PDB entry 4MQ9 | X-ray diffraction, 3.35 A resolution | chains C and D of the 7 polymer chains in the assembly

== Chain C ==
Protein: DNA-directed RNA polymerase subunit beta
Organism: Thermus thermophilus
Notes: EC 2.7.7.6; fragment: rpob
UniProtKB: Q8RQE9 (RPOB_THET8); residues 1-1119 here = UniProt positions 1-1119
Amino-acid sequence (1119 residues; row label = number of the first residue in the row):
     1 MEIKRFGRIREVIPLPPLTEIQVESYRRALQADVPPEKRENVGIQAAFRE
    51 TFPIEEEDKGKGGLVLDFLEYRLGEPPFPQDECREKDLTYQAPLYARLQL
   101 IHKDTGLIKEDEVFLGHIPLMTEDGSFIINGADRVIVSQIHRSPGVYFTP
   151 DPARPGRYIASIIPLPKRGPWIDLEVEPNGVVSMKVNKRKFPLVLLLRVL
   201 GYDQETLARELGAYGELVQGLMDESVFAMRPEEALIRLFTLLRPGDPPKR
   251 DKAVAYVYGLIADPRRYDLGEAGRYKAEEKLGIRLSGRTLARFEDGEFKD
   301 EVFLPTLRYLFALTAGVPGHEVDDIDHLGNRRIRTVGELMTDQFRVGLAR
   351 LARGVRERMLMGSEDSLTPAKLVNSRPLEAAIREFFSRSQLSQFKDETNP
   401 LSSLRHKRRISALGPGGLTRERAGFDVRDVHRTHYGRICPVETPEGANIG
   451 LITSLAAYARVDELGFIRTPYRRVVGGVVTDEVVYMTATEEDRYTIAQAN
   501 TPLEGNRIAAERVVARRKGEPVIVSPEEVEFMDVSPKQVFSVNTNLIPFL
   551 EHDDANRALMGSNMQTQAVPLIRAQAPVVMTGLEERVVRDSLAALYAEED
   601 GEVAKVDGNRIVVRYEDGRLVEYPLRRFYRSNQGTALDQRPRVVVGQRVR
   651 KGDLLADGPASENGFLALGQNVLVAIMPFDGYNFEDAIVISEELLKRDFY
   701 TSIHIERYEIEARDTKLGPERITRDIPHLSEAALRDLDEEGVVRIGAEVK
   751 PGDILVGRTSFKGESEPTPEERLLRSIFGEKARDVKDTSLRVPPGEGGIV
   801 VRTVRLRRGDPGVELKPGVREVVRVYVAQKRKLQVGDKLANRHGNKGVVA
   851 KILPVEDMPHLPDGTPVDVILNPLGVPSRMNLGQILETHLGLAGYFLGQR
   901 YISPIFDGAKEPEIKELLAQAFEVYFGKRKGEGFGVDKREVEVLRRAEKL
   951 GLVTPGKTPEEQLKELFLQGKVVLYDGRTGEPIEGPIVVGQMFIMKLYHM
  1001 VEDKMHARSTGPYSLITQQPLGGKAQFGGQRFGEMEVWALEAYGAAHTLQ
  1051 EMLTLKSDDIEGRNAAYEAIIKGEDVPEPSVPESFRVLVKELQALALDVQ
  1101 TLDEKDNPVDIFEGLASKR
Unresolved in the structure: 55-65, 292-299

== Chain D ==
Protein: DNA-directed RNA polymerase subunit beta'
Organism: Thermus thermophilus
Notes: EC 2.7.7.6; fragment: rpoc
UniProtKB: Q8RQE8 (RPOC_THET8); residues 1-1524 here = UniProt positions 1-1524
Amino-acid sequence (1524 residues; each row starts with the number of its first residue):
     1 MKKEVRKVRIALASPEKIRSWSYGEVEKPETINYRTLKPERDGLFDERIF
    51 GPIKDYECACGKYKRQRFEGKVCERCGVEVTKSIVRRYRMGHIELATPAA
   101 HIWFVKDVPSKIGTLLDLSATELEQVLYFSKYIVLDPKGAILNGVPVEKR
   151 QLLTDEEYRELRYGKQETYPLPPGVDALVKDGEEVVKGQELAPGVVSRLD
   201 GVALYRFPRRVRVEYVKKERAGLRLPLAAWVEKEAYKPGEILAELPEPYL
   251 FRAEEEGVVELKELEEGAFLVLRREDEPVATYFLPVGMTPLVVHGEIVEK
   301 GQPLAEAKGLLRMPRQVRAAQVEAEEEGETVYLTLFLEWTEPKDYRVQPH
   351 MNVVVPEGARVEAGDKIVAAIDPEEEVIAEAEGVVHLHEPASILVVKARV
   401 YPFEDDVEVSTGDRVAPGDVLADGGKVKSDVYGRVEVDLVRNVVRVVESY
   451 DIDARMGAEAIQQLLKELDLEALEKELLEEMKHPSRARRAKARKRLEVVR
   501 AFLDSGNRPEWMILEAVPVLPPDLRPMVQVDGGRFATSDLNDLYRRLINR
   551 NNRLKKLLAQGAPEIIIRNEKRMLQEAVDALLDNGRRGAPVTNPGSDRPL
   601 RSLTDILSGKQGRFRQNLLGKRVDYSGRSVIVVGPQLKLHQCGLPKRMAL
   651 ELFKPFLLKKMEEKGIAPNVKAARRMLERQRDIKDEVWDALEEVIHGKVV
   701 LLNRAPTLHRLGIQAFQPVLVEGQSIQLHPLVCEAFNADFDGDQMAVHVP
   751 LSSFAQAEARIQMLSAHNLLSPASGEPLAKPSRDIILGLYYITQVRKEKK
   801 GAGLEFATPEEALAAHERGEVALNAPIKVAGRETSVGRLKYVFANPDEAL
   851 LAVAHGIVDLQDVVTVRYMGKRLETSPGRILFARIVAEAVEDEKVAWELI
   901 QLDVPQEKNSLKDLVYQAFLRLGMEKTARLLDALKYYGFTFSTTSGITIG
   951 IDDAVIPEEKKQYLEEADRKLLQIEQAYEMGFLTDRERYDQILQLWTETT
  1001 EKVTQAVFKNFEENYPFNPLYVMAQSGARGNPQQIRQLCGLRGLMQKPSG
  1051 ETFEVPVRSSFREGLTVLEYFISSHGARKGGADTALRTADSGYLTRKLVD
  1101 VTHEIVVREADCGTTNYISVPLFQPDEVTRSLRLRKRADIEAGLYGRVLA
  1151 REVEVLGVRLEEGRYLSMDDVHLLIKAAEAGEIQEVPVRSPLTCQTRYGV
  1201 CQKCYGYDLSMARPVSIGEAVGIVAAQSIGEPGTQLTMRTFHTGGVAGAA
  1251 DITQGLPRVIELFEARRPKAKAVISEIDGVVRIEETEEKLSVFVESEGFS
  1301 KEYKLPKEARLLVKDGDYVEAGQPLTRGAIDPHQLLEAKGPEAVERYLVE
  1351 EIQKVYRAQGVKLHDKHIEIVVRQMMKYVEVTDPGDSRLLEGQVLEKWDV
  1401 EALNERLIAEGKTPVAWKPLLMGVTKSALSTKSWLSAASFQNTTHVLTEA
  1451 AIAGKKDELIGLKENVILGRLIPAGTGSDFVRFTQVVDQKTLKAIEEARK
  1501 EAVEAKERPAARRGVKREQPGKQA
Unresolved in the structure: 1, 216-338, 1241-1250, 1500-1524

== Interface between chain C and chain D ==
Pairs across the interface (388):
  Phe425(C) with Leu1086(D), hydrophobic
  Arg428(C) with Arg1078(D), hydrogen bond (backbone-side chain)
  Asp429(C) with Pro1048(D); Arg1078(D); Lys1079(D)
  Val430(C) with Ser1074(D); His1075(D), hydrogen bond (backbone-side chain); Arg1078(D)
  His431(C) with Phe1071(D)
  Arg432(C) with Phe1071(D)
  His434(C) with Phe1071(D)
  Tyr435(C) with Phe1071(D)
  Cys439(C) with Arg1078(D)
  Pro440(C) with Phe1071(D), hydrophobic; Ser1074(D); Arg1078(D)
  Val441(C) with Tyr1070(D), hydrophobic
  Thr443(C) with Arg1078(D)
  Glu445(C) with Ala1085(D)
  Gly446(C) with Ala1085(D)
  Ile449(C) with Gly1081(D); Ala1082(D); Ala1085(D), hydrophobic
  Gly450(C) with Arg1078(D)
  Thr453(C) with Arg1078(D)
  Gln498(C) with Val1067(D); Leu1068(D)
  Asn500(C) with Val1067(D)
  Arg516(C) with Leu1068(D)
  Glu520(C) with Lys1047(D), salt bridge; Phe1053(D)
  Pro521(C) with Phe1053(D); Val1055(D), hydrophobic; Leu1068(D), hydrophobic; Ile1072(D), hydrophobic
  Val539(C) with Val1067(D), hydrophobic; Phe1071(D), hydrophobic
  Phe540(C) with Tyr1070(D), hydrophobic
  Leu550(C) with Tyr1070(D)
  Glu551(C) with Gly1064(D); Leu1065(D), hydrogen bond (backbone-backbone)
  His552(C) with Phe1061(D), hydrogen bond (side chain-backbone); Arg1062(D), hydrogen bond (side chain-backbone); Glu1063(D); Gly1064(D)
  Asp553(C) with Phe1061(D); Tyr1070(D), hydrogen bond (backbone-side chain)
  Asp554(C) with Arg1042(D), salt bridge; Phe1061(D); Tyr1070(D)
  Ala555(C) with Tyr1070(D); Ala1077(D), hydrophobic
  Asn556(C) with Ala1077(D)
  Ala558(C) with Tyr1070(D)
  Ile676(C) with Ile947(D); Thr948(D), hydrogen bond (backbone-side chain)
  Met677(C) with Thr943(D); Ile947(D)
  Pro678(C) with Asp784(D); Ser942(D); Thr943(D); Ile947(D)
  Phe679(C) with Thr943(D)
  Asp680(C) with Pro635(D); Phe939(D); Thr940(D); Thr943(D), hydrogen bond (backbone-side chain)
  Gly681(C) with Val633(D); Pro635(D); Phe939(D)
  Tyr682(C) with Val633(D); Pro635(D), hydrophobic
  Asn683(C) with Asp784(D)
  Phe684(C) with Val633(D), hydrophobic; Pro730(D), hydrophobic; Cys733(D), hydrophobic; Phe740(D); Arg783(D); Phe939(D), hydrophobic
  Glu685(C) with Phe740(D), hydrogen bond (backbone-backbone); Arg783(D), salt bridge
  Ala687(C) with Val633(D), hydrophobic; Phe740(D)
  Arg713(C) with Asp531(D), salt bridge
  Lys716(C) with Leu37(D)
  Ala733(C) with Arg679(D)
  Glu748(C) with Arg681(D)
  Lys750(C) with Arg681(D)
  Pro751(C) with Arg679(D); Gln680(D)
  Asp753(C) with Arg679(D), salt bridge; Arg681(D), salt bridge
  Pro769(C) with Arg65(D)
  Glu770(C) with Arg65(D), salt bridge
  Gln834(C) with Gln724(D), hydrogen bond
  Val835(C) with Val632(D), hydrophobic; Ser725(D), hydrogen bond (backbone-side chain)
  Gly836(C) with Val630(D); Val632(D); Ser725(D)
  Lys838(C) with Asp741(D)
  Lys846(C) with Asp741(D), salt bridge
  Gly847(C) with Phe740(D); Asp741(D)
  Val848(C) with Ile631(D); Val632(D), hydrophobic; Phe740(D), hydrogen bond (backbone-backbone); Gly742(D)
  Val849(C) with Val632(D)
  Ala850(C) with Val632(D), hydrophobic; Val633(D), hydrophobic
  Asn872(C) with Asp784(D), hydrogen bond
  Pro873(C) with Ile947(D); Ile949(D), hydrophobic
  Leu874(C) with Arg783(D); Asp784(D); Leu787(D), hydrophobic; Met1023(D), hydrophobic; Arg1029(D), hydrogen bond (backbone-side chain)
  Pro877(C) with Leu1020(D), hydrophobic; Met1023(D), hydrophobic; Arg1029(D); Gln1034(D)
  Ser878(C) with Arg1029(D), hydrogen bond; Gln1034(D)
  Arg879(C) with Arg1029(D)
  Met880(C) with Gln1034(D); Gln1037(D); Phe1061(D), hydrophobic
  Ile885(C) with Ile949(D); Gly950(D); Ile951(D)
  Leu886(C) with Ile951(D), hydrophobic
  His889(C) with Gly950(D); Ile951(D), hydrogen bond (side chain-backbone)
  Phe906(C) with Leu1065(D); Thr1066(D); Val1067(D); Tyr1070(D), hydrophobic
  Glu911(C) with Ile951(D); Arg1062(D), salt bridge
  Lys915(C) with Asp952(D), salt bridge
  Arg946(C) with Tyr791(D); Arg796(D); Asp859(D), salt bridge; Gln861(D)
  Lys949(C) with Arg796(D); Glu798(D); Asp859(D), salt bridge; Asp862(D), salt bridge
  Leu950(C) with Phe1017(D), hydrophobic
  Gly951(C) with Tyr1015(D)
  Gln969(C) with Asp952(D)
  Lys971(C) with Thr948(D); Asp953(D), salt bridge
  Ile983(C) with Thr943(D); Thr944(D); Gly946(D)
  Glu984(C) with Thr944(D), hydrogen bond (backbone-backbone); Ser945(D); Gly946(D), hydrogen bond (backbone-backbone)
  Pro986(C) with Gly946(D); Thr948(D)
  Ile987(C) with Gly946(D); Thr948(D)
  Val988(C) with Thr948(D), hydrogen bond (backbone-side chain); Ile949(D); Gly950(D)
  Val1001(C) with Gln724(D); Ser725(D)
  Glu1002(C) with Gln724(D)
  Lys1004(C) with Arg628(D); Ser629(D); Val630(D); Gln744(D)
  Met1005(C) with Arg628(D); Ser629(D); Met648(D), hydrophobic; Gln724(D)
  His1006(C) with Gly627(D); Arg628(D), hydrogen bond (backbone-backbone); Met648(D)
  Ala1007(C) with Ser626(D); Met648(D); Glu651(D)
  Arg1008(C) with Asp624(D), salt bridge; Tyr625(D); Ser626(D), hydrogen bond (backbone-backbone); Glu651(D); Leu652(D)
  Ser1009(C) with Asp624(D); Tyr625(D); Glu651(D), hydrogen bond; Pro655(D)
  Tyr1013(C) with Asp624(D), hydrogen bond
  Ile1016(C) with Arg87(D), hydrogen bond (backbone-side chain); Leu524(D); Pro526(D)
  Gln1018(C) with Arg87(D)
  Gln1019(C) with Lys621(D); Arg622(D)
  Pro1020(C) with Arg622(D); Asp624(D)
  Phe1027(C) with Arg628(D)
  Gly1028(C) with Arg622(D)
  Gly1029(C) with Arg622(D), hydrogen bond (backbone-side chain); Val623(D); Ser626(D)
  Gln1030(C) with Arg622(D); Val623(D), hydrogen bond (backbone-backbone); Ser626(D), hydrogen bond (backbone-side chain); Gly627(D); Arg628(D), hydrogen bond; Ala746(D); His748(D)
  Arg1031(C) with Leu619(D); Gly620(D), hydrogen bond (side chain-backbone); Arg622(D)
  Phe1032(C) with Gly620(D); Lys621(D), hydrogen bond (backbone-backbone); Val623(D), hydrophobic; His748(D)
  Gly1033(C) with Leu619(D)
  Glu1034(C) with Leu618(D), hydrogen bond (backbone-backbone); Arg1096(D), salt bridge
  Met1035(C) with Pro706(D), hydrophobic; Thr707(D); Ser1091(D)
  Glu1036(C) with Asn703(D); Thr707(D), hydrogen bond; Ile713(D)
  Trp1038(C) with Arg1096(D); Val1099(D); Ile1223(D); Gln1227(D), hydrogen bond (backbone-side chain)
  Ala1039(C) with Thr707(D); Arg710(D); Ile713(D), hydrophobic; Gln1227(D)
  Leu1040(C) with Met763(D), hydrophobic
  Glu1041(C) with Ala1220(D); Ile1223(D); Leu1462(D); Val1466(D)
  Ala1042(C) with Arg710(D), hydrogen bond (backbone-side chain); Ala1220(D), hydrophobic; Ile1223(D), hydrophobic; Gln1227(D)
  Tyr1043(C) with Arg710(D); Leu711(D); Ile713(D), hydrogen bond (side chain-backbone); Gln714(D); Gln762(D), hydrogen bond (backbone-side chain); Met763(D), hydrophobic; Asn768(D)
  Gly1044(C) with Gln762(D), hydrogen bond (backbone-side chain); Gly1475(D); Thr1476(D), hydrogen bond (backbone-backbone)
  Ala1045(C) with Glu758(D); Gln762(D)
  Ala1046(C) with Glu758(D), hydrogen bond (backbone-side chain); Leu1471(D); Ile1472(D), hydrophobic; Thr1476(D); Gly1477(D)
  His1047(C) with Phe754(D); Glu758(D), hydrogen bond (backbone-side chain); Leu1471(D); Thr1476(D)
  Thr1048(C) with Leu701(D); Ala755(D), hydrogen bond (side chain-backbone); Glu758(D), hydrogen bond (backbone-side chain)
  Leu1049(C) with Val1466(D), hydrophobic; Ile1472(D), hydrophobic
  Gln1050(C) with Gly1469(D), hydrogen bond (side chain-backbone); Arg1470(D); Leu1471(D)
  Glu1051(C) with Pro750(D); Leu751(D), hydrogen bond (side chain-backbone); Ser752(D), hydrogen bond; Ala755(D)
  Met1052(C) with Val623(D), hydrophobic; His748(D)
  Leu1053(C) with Lys621(D), hydrogen bond (backbone-side chain); Val1466(D), hydrophobic
  Lys1056(C) with Arg622(D); Val623(D); Asp624(D), hydrogen bond (backbone-backbone); Tyr625(D); Val749(D), hydrogen bond (side chain-backbone); Pro750(D); Leu751(D)
  Ser1057(C) with Lys621(D); Arg622(D), hydrogen bond (side chain-backbone)
  Asp1058(C) with Lys621(D), salt bridge
  Ile1060(C) with Ile84(D), hydrophobic
  Tyr1067(C) with Pro655(D), hydrophobic; Leu658(D); Arg674(D), hydrogen bond
  Ile1070(C) with Tyr625(D); Pro655(D); Phe656(D); Lys659(D)
  Ile1071(C) with Pro655(D); Leu658(D), hydrophobic; Lys659(D); Val670(D), hydrophobic
  Lys1072(C) with Lys659(D)
  Gly1073(C) with Lys659(D)
  Asp1075(C) with Ser753(D)
  Val1076(C) with Leu751(D); Ser752(D)
  Pro1082(C) with Leu1468(D)
  Glu1083(C) with Arg87(D), salt bridge; Tyr88(D), hydrogen bond
  Ser1084(C) with Arg613(D), hydrogen bond (backbone-side chain); Lys621(D), hydrogen bond
  Phe1085(C) with Ile1467(D); Leu1468(D), hydrophobic
  Arg1086(C) with Tyr88(D), hydrogen bond
  Val1087(C) with Arg87(D); Leu524(D), hydrophobic; Arg613(D)
  Leu1088(C) with Leu607(D), hydrophobic; Arg613(D); Phe614(D), hydrophobic
  Lys1090(C) with Tyr88(D); Met90(D); Leu520(D)
  Glu1091(C) with Ile606(D); Arg613(D), salt bridge
  Leu1092(C) with Leu607(D), hydrophobic
  Gln1093(C) with Trp21(D); Met90(D); Pro518(D)
  Ala1094(C) with Leu520(D), hydrophobic; Leu603(D)
  Leu1095(C) with His101(D), hydrogen bond (backbone-side chain); Trp103(D), hydrophobic; Leu582(D), hydrophobic; Leu603(D), hydrophobic; Leu607(D), hydrophobic
  Ala1096(C) with Ala13(D); Leu514(D), hydrophobic
  Leu1097(C) with Ile10(D), hydrophobic; Ala11(D); Trp21(D); Trp103(D), hydrophobic
  Asp1098(C) with Arg9(D); Ile10(D); Ala11(D), hydrogen bond (backbone-backbone); Leu12(D); Lys17(D); Trp21(D)
  Val1099(C) with Val8(D), hydrophobic; Arg9(D); Ile10(D), hydrophobic
  Gln1100(C) with Val8(D); Arg9(D), hydrogen bond (backbone-backbone)
  Thr1101(C) with Val5(D); Lys7(D)
  Leu1102(C) with Val5(D); Arg6(D), hydrogen bond (backbone-backbone); Lys7(D), hydrogen bond (backbone-backbone); Arg9(D); Lys1456(D)
  Asp1103(C) with Lys3(D), salt bridge; Glu4(D)
  Glu1104(C) with Lys3(D), salt bridge; Arg6(D), salt bridge; Lys7(D)
  Lys1105(C) with Lys3(D)
  Asp1106(C) with Lys7(D); Lys1456(D), salt bridge
  Val1109(C) with Lys3(D); Val5(D), hydrophobic
  Phe1112(C) with Tyr88(D), hydrophobic
  Leu1115(C) with Tyr23(D); Ile84(D), hydrophobic; Val85(D), hydrophobic; Arg89(D), hydrogen bond (backbone-side chain)
  Ala1116(C) with Tyr23(D), hydrogen bond (backbone-side chain)
  Ser1117(C) with Tyr23(D), hydrogen bond (backbone-side chain)
  Lys1118(C) with Arg19(D), hydrogen bond (side chain-backbone); Ser20(D); Trp21(D); Ser22(D), hydrogen bond (side chain-backbone); Tyr23(D), hydrogen bond (backbone-side chain)
Interface residues without a listed pair, chain C (187 interface residues in all): Val514, Ala515, Pro536, Asp686, Ala732, Arg735, Gly752, Arg791, Lys816, Pro817, Val876, Leu882, Leu968, Arg978, Gly985, Thr1010, Leu1015, Val1037, Thr1054, Leu1055, Arg1063, Ile1111
Interface residues without a listed pair, chain D (199 interface residues in all): Ile18, Phe104, Pro521, Asp523, Val528, Gly532, Tyr544, Asn617, Gln636, Pro645, Arg647, Lys654, Glu662, Glu678, His709, Asp739, Ser782, Asn824, Ala1028, Leu1038, Asp1083, Gly1092, Thr1095, Glu1219, Val1224, Trp1434, Leu1447, Ala1451, Ala1474

== Summary ==
The interface between chain C and chain D involves 187 residues on one side and 199 on the other, with 65
hydrogen bonds and 23 salt bridges. Among the polar pairs are Glu520(C)-Lys1047(D), Asp554(C)-Arg1042(D) and
Glu685(C)-Arg783(D).
Chain C is DNA-directed RNA polymerase subunit beta and chain D is DNA-directed RNA polymerase subunit beta',
both from Thermus thermophilus; the structure, Crystal structure of Thermus thermophilus RNA polymerase
holoenzyme in complex with GE23077, was determined by X-ray diffraction, deposited together with 4OIN, 4OIO,
4OIP, 4OIQ and 4OIR.
